4CXF - chains A and B; structure by X-ray diffraction, 1.75 A resolution.

# Chain A
Name: RNA polymerase sigma factor cnrh
Organism: Cupriavidus metallidurans CH34
Notes: fragment: sigma2 and sigma4 domains, residues 1-191
UniProtKB: P37978 (CNRH_RALME); residues 1-191 here = UniProt positions 1-191
Sequence (191 residues; numbered 1 to 191; the number before each row is that of its first residue):
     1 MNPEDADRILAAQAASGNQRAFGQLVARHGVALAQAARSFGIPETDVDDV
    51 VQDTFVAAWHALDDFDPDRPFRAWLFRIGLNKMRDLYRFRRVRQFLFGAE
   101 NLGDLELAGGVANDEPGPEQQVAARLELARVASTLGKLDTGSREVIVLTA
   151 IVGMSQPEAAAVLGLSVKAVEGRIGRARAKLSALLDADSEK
Not modelled in the structure: 1-4, 92-122, 190-191
UniProt features mapped onto this chain:
  - DNA-binding region: Gln156 to Gly175 (H-T-H motif)
  - motif: Asp49 to Leu62 (Polymerase core binding)

# Chain B
Name: CNRY
Organism: Cupriavidus metallidurans CH34
Notes: fragment: cytosolic domain, residues 1-95
UniProtKB: P56621 (CNRY_RALME); residues 1-95 here = UniProt positions 1-95
Sequence (95 residues; numbered 1 to 95; the number before each row is that of its first residue):
     1 MADVEEWLTHARKVTQEASIGVDVTSIQECISAEPAQRVLVARRDAWRAI
    51 CCAAFAALVAFAAINRVATIMLEKPAPTWVATPSAASPFGLLIGK
Not modelled in the structure: 1, 31-95

# Chain A / chain B interface
Pairs across the interface (43; chain A residue first):
  Gln19(A) with Gln28(B), hydrogen bond (backbone-side chain)
  Gly23(A) with Val24(B); Gln28(B)
  Val26(A) with Val24(B), hydrophobic; Ile27(B), hydrophobic
  Gly30(A) with Val22(B)
  Val31(A) with Ser19(B); Val22(B), hydrophobic
  Ala34(A) with Ser19(B)
  Gln35(A) with Arg12(B), hydrogen bond (side chain-backbone); Thr15(B), hydrogen bond; Gln16(B), hydrogen bond (side chain-backbone); Ser19(B)
  Arg38(A) with Ala18(B); Ser19(B), hydrogen bond
  Ser39(A) with Thr15(B)
  Gln52(A) with Ser26(B), hydrogen bond (side chain-backbone); Cys30(B)
  Phe55(A) with Ile27(B), hydrophobic
  Val56(A) with Cys30(B), hydrophobic
  Arg125(A) with Val14(B), hydrogen bond (side chain-backbone); Glu17(B), salt bridge; Ala18(B)
  Glu127(A) with His10(B), salt bridge; Val14(B)
  Leu128(A) with Val14(B), hydrophobic; Thr15(B)
  Val131(A) with Trp7(B); Ala11(B), hydrophobic
  Thr134(A) with Trp7(B)
  Ala150(A) with Leu8(B), hydrophobic; Arg12(B), hydrogen bond (backbone-side chain)
  Ile151(A) with Leu8(B); Ala11(B), hydrophobic; Arg12(B); Thr15(B)
  Arg178(A) with Val4(B); Glu5(B), salt bridge
  Ser182(A) with Ala2(B), hydrogen bond (side chain-backbone); Val4(B)
  Leu185(A) with Ala2(B), hydrophobic; Trp7(B), hydrophobic
  Asp186(A) with Ala2(B), hydrogen bond (side chain-backbone)
Other interface residues (no listed pair), chain A (30 interface residues in all): Arg20, Phe22, Ala27, Val51, Leu135, Ile146, Leu181
Other interface residues (no listed pair), chain B (22 interface residues in all): Lys13, Ile20

# Summary
The interface between chain A and chain B involves 30 residues on one side and 22 on the other; the contacts
include 10 hydrogen bonds and 3 salt bridges. Polar pairs include Arg125(A)-Glu17(B), Glu127(A)-His10(B) and
Arg178(A)-Glu5(B).
Chain A is RNA polymerase sigma factor cnrh and chain B is CNRY, both from Cupriavidus metallidurans CH34; the
structure, Structure of CnrH in complex with the cytosolic domain of CnrY, was determined by X-ray
diffraction.
